PDB entry 8RQ3 | electron microscopy, 3.21 A resolution | chain A

[Chain A]
Name: ATP-binding cassette sub-family C member 2
Organism: Rattus norvegicus
Notes: EC 7.6.2.-, 7.6.2.2, 7.6.2.3
UniProtKB: Q63120 (MRP2_RAT); residue numbers follow UniProt; this construct covers 1-1541
Amino-acid sequence (1541 residues; numbered 1 to 1541; the number before each row is that of its first residue):
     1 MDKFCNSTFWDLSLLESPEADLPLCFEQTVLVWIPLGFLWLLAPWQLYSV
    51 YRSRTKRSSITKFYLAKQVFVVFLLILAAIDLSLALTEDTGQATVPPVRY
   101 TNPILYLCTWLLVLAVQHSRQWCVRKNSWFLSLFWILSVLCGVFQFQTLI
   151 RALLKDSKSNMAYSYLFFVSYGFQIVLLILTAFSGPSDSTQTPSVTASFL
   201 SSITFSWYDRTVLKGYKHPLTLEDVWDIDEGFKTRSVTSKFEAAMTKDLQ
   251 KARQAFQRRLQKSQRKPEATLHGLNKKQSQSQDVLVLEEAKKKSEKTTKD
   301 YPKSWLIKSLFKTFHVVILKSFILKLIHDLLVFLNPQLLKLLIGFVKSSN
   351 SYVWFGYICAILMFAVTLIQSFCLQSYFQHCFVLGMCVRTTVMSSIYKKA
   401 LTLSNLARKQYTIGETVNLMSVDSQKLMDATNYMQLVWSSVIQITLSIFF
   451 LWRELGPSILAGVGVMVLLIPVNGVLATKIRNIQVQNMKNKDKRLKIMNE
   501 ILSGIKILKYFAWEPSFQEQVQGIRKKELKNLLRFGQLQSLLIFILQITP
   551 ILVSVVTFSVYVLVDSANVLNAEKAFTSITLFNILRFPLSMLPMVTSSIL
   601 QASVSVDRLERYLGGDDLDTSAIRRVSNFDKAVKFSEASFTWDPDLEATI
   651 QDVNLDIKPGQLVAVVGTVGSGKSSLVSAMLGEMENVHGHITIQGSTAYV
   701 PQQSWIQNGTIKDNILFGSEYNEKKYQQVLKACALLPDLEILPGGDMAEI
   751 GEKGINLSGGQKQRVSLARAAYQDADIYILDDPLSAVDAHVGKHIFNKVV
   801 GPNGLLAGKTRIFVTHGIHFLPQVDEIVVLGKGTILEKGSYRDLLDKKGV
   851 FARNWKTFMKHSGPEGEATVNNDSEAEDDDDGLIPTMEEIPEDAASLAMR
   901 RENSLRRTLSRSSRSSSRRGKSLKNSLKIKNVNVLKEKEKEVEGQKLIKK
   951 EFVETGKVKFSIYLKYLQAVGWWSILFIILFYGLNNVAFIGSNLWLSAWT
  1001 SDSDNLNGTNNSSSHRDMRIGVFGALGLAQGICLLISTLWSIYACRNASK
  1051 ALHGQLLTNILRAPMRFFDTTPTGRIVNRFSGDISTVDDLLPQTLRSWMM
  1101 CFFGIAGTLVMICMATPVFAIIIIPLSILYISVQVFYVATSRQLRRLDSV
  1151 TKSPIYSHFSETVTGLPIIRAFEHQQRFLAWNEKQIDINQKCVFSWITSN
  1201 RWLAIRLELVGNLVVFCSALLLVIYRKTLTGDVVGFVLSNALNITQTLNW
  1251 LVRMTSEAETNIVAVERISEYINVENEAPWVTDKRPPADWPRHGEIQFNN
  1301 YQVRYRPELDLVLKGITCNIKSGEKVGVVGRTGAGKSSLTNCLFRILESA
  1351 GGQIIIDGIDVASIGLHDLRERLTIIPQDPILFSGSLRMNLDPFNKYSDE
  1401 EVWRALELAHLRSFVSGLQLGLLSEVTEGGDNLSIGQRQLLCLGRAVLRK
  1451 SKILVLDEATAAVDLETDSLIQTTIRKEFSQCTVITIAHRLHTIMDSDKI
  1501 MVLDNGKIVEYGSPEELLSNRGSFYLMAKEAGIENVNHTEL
Disordered / not traced: 266-297, 862-894, 925-957, 1531-1541
Disulfides: Cys-5/Cys-25
Reported in the primary citation:
  - conformationally variable residues (order/disorder transition): Ala-895 to Lys-924
  - post-translational modification sites: Thr-869, Ser-874, Thr-886, Ser-922, Ser-926 (proposed by the authors, not directly observed)
  - contacts within the chain: Asn-432/Ser-922, Tyr-433/Ser-922
  - mutagenesis - E1458Q: abolished catalytic activity

[Summary]
From the paper: E1458Q abolishes catalytic activity; modification sites Thr-869, Ser-874 and Thr-886 among
others.
Chain A is ATP-binding cassette sub-family C member 2 (Rattus norvegicus); the structure, Cryo-em structure of
the rat Multidrug resistance-associated protein 2 (rMrp2) in an autoinhibited state (nucleotide-free), was
determined by electron microscopy, deposited together with 8RQ4.
